8YH8 - chains G and H of the 8 polymer chains in the assembly; structure by electron microscopy, 2.70 A resolution.

[Chain G]
Molecule: ATP synthase gamma chain
Organism: Bacillus sp. PS3
UniProt: A0A0M4TPJ7 (A0A0M4TPJ7_BACP3); residues 6-287 here correspond to UniProt positions 3-284 (UniProt number = residue number - 3)
Sequence (282 residues; row label = number of the first residue in the row):
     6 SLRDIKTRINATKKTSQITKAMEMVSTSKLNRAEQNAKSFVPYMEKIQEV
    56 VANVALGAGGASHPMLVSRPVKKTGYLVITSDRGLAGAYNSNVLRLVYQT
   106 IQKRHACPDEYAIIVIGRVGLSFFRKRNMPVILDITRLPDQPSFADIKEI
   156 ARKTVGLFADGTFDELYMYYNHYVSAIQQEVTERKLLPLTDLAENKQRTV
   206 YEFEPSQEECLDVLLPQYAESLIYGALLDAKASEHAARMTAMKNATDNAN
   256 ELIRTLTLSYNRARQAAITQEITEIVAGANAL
Sequence notes: conflict Cys-112 (Ser109 in A0A0M4TPJ7), Cys-215 (Ile212 in A0A0M4TPJ7)

[Chain H]
Molecule: ATP synthase epsilon chain
Organism: Bacillus sp. PS3
UniProt: A0A0M5MQR7 (A0A0M5MQR7_BACP3); numbering as in UniProt (aligned over 1-87)
Sequence (87 residues; row label = number of the first residue in the row):
     1 MKTIHVSVVTPDGPVYEDDVEMVSVKAKSGELGILPGHIPLVAPLEISAA
    51 RLKKGGKTQYIAVSGGFLEVRPDKVTILAQAAERAED

[Chain G / chain H interface]
Pairs across the interface - 56 pairs, chain G then chain H:
  Ser-44(G) with Asp-12(H); Gly-13(H)
  Phe-45(G) with Pro-11(H)
  Tyr-48(G) with Val-9(H), hydrophobic; Leu-78(H), hydrophobic; Ala-79(H); Gln-80(H)
  Lys-51(G) with Phe-67(H); Thr-76(H); Ile-77(H); Leu-78(H), hydrogen bond (side chain-backbone); Ala-79(H)
  Ile-52(G) with Leu-78(H)
  Val-55(G) with Phe-67(H), hydrophobic
  Val-59(G) with Val-42(H), hydrophobic
  Ser-148(G) with Asp-12(H)
  Phe-149(G) with Pro-11(H), hydrophobic; Asp-12(H); Gln-80(H)
  Lys-153(G) with Gln-80(H), hydrogen bond
  Gln-202(G) with Arg-71(H)
  Arg-203(G) with Arg-71(H), hydrogen bond (backbone-side chain)
  Thr-204(G) with Pro-40(H); Leu-41(H); Val-70(H), hydrogen bond (side chain-backbone); Arg-71(H), hydrogen bond (side chain-backbone); Pro-72(H)
  Val-205(G) with His-38(H); Ile-39(H); Pro-40(H), hydrogen bond (backbone-backbone); Leu-41(H), hydrogen bond (backbone-backbone); Val-70(H)
  Tyr-206(G) with Pro-40(H), hydrogen bond (backbone-backbone); Leu-41(H), hydrophobic; Val-42(H); Glu-69(H)
  Glu-207(G) with Pro-40(H); Leu-41(H), hydrogen bond (side chain-backbone); Val-42(H), hydrogen bond (side chain-backbone); Val-70(H)
  Phe-208(G) with Lys-28(H), hydrogen bond (backbone-side chain); Leu-41(H)
  Glu-209(G) with Lys-28(H), hydrogen bond (backbone-side chain); Ser-29(H), hydrogen bond; Gly-30(H), hydrogen bond (side chain-backbone); Leu-32(H)
  Pro-210(G) with Lys-28(H), hydrogen bond (backbone-side chain); Pro-44(H)
  Ser-211(G) with Lys-28(H)
  Cys-215(G) with Phe-67(H), hydrophobic
  Val-218(G) with Pro-44(H), hydrophobic
  Leu-219(G) with Phe-67(H), hydrophobic
  Gln-222(G) with Gly-65(H), hydrogen bond (side chain-backbone); Gln-80(H)
  Glu-225(G) with Gln-80(H), hydrogen bond
  Tyr-229(G) with Pro-11(H), hydrophobic
Also at the interface, not in a pair above, chain H (27 interface residues in all): Thr-10, Ala-43

[Overview]
The interface between chain G and chain H involves 26 residues on one side and 27 on the other; the contacts
include 17 hydrogen bonds. Among the polar pairs are Lys-51(G)/Leu-78(H), Lys-153(G)/Gln-80(H) and
Arg-203(G)/Arg-71(H).
Chain G is ATP synthase gamma chain and chain H is ATP synthase epsilon chain, both from Bacillus sp. PS3; the
structure, F1 domain of Non-catalytic site depleted and epsilon C-terminal domain deleted FoF1-ATPase from
Bacillus PS3,under ATP ..., was determined by electron microscopy (same publication as 8YGV).
